PDB entry 4YT5 | X-ray diffraction, 1.90 A resolution | chains A and B

== Chain A (and B) ==
Molecule: H(2)-forming methylenetetrahydromethanopterin dehydrogenase-related protein MJ1338
Organism: Methanocaldococcus jannaschii
Notes: fragment: Rossmann-like domain; chain B of this document is another copy of the same molecule, construct and numbering; everything in this record applies to it too
Reference sequence: Q58734 (HMDY_METJA); residue numbers follow UniProt; this construct covers 1-353
Sequence (375 residues; numbered 1 to 375; the number before each row is that of its first residue):
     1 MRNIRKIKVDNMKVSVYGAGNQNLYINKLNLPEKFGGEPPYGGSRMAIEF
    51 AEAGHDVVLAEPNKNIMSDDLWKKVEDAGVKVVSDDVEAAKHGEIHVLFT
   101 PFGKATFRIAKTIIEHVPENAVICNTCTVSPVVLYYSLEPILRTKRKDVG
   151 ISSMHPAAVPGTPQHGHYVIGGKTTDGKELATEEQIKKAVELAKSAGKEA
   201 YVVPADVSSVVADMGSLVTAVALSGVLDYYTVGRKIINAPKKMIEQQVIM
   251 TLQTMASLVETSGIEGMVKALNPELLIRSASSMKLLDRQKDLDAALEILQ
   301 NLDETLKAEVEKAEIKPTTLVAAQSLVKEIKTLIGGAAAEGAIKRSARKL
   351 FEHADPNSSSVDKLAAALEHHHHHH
Unresolved in the structure: 1-9, 354-375
Modified residues: Mse1 (selenomethionine); Mse12, Mse46, Mse67, Mse154, Mse214, Mse243, Mse250, Mse255, Mse267, Mse283 (selenomethionine; parent Met)
Differences from the reference sequence: expression tag (354-375)
Small-molecule neighbours:
  - 5,10-dimethylene tetrahydromethanopterin (H4M), molecule 1: L24, Y25, L29, P101, F102, A105, R108, C127, H155, A157, A158, V159, A212, D213, Mse214, S216
  - 5,10-dimethylene tetrahydromethanopterin (H4M), molecule 2: I237, N238, A239, P240, Mse243, S279, S282, Mse283

== Interface between chain A and chain B ==
Contacting residue pairs (238):
  L24(A) - I237(B)
  L29(A) - I236(B)
  F35(A) - S282(B)
  F35(A) - L285(B)  hydrophobic
  F102(A) - P240(B)  hydrophobic
  F102(A) - Mse243(B)  hydrophobic
  F102(A) - Q246(B)
  C127(A) - Q247(B)
  S130(A) - Mse250(B)
  V132(A) - L320(B)  hydrophobic
  A157(A) - S279(B)
  A157(A) - S282(B)  hydrogen bond (backbone-side chain)
  A158(A) - S282(B)
  Q164(A) - S282(B)
  H167(A) - L275(B)
  H167(A) - R278(B)
  T175(A) - P317(B)
  T175(A) - T318(B)  hydrogen bond (side chain-backbone)
  D176(A) - P317(B)
  D176(A) - T318(B)
  D176(A) - T319(B)  hydrogen bond
  E199(A) - R278(B)  salt bridge
  Y201(A) - L275(B)  hydrophobic
  Y201(A) - R278(B)
  V203(A) - L275(B)  hydrophobic
  D206(A) - T318(B)
  V207(A) - A270(B)
  V207(A) - L271(B)  hydrophobic
  S209(A) - Mse250(B)
  V210(A) - Mse250(B)
  V210(A) - T251(B)
  V210(A) - T254(B)
  V211(A) - L271(B)
  V211(A) - L275(B)  hydrophobic
  V211(A) - L276(B)
  V211(A) - S279(B)  hydrogen bond (backbone-side chain)
  A212(A) - S279(B)  hydrogen bond (backbone-side chain)
  D213(A) - Q247(B)  hydrogen bond
  Mse214(A) - Y229(B)
  Mse214(A) - I237(B)
  Mse214(A) - A239(B)  hydrophobic
  Mse214(A) - Mse243(B)
  Mse214(A) - Q247(B)
  Mse214(A) - Mse283(B)  hydrophobic
  G215(A) - Y229(B)
  G215(A) - Q247(B)  hydrogen bond (backbone-side chain)
  G215(A) - T251(B)
  S216(A) - S279(B)  hydrogen bond
  S216(A) - A280(B)
  L217(A) - G225(B)
  L217(A) - D228(B)
  L217(A) - Y229(B)  hydrophobic
  L217(A) - Q289(B)
  V218(A) - G225(B)
  V218(A) - V226(B)  hydrophobic
  V218(A) - Y229(B)  hydrophobic
  V218(A) - T251(B)
  T219(A) - T251(B)  hydrogen bond
  T219(A) - Mse255(B)
  T219(A) - L271(B)
  T219(A) - L276(B)
  A220(A) - A280(B)  hydrophobic
  A220(A) - A295(B)
  A220(A) - L299(B)
  V221(A) - V221(B)
  V221(A) - S224(B)
  V221(A) - G225(B)
  V221(A) - D291(B)
  V221(A) - L292(B)  hydrophobic
  V221(A) - A295(B)  hydrophobic
  A222(A) - Mse255(B)
  L223(A) - Mse255(B)
  L223(A) - Mse267(B)
  L223(A) - V268(B)  hydrophobic
  L223(A) - L276(B)  hydrophobic
  L223(A) - L299(B)  hydrophobic
  S224(A) - A295(B)
  G225(A) - V218(B)
  G225(A) - V221(B)
  V226(A) - V218(B)  hydrophobic
  V226(A) - I264(B)  hydrophobic
  V226(A) - Mse267(B)  hydrophobic
  L227(A) - V268(B)  hydrophobic
  L227(A) - L302(B)  hydrophobic
  D228(A) - L217(B)
  Y229(A) - Mse214(B)
  Y229(A) - L217(B)  hydrophobic
  Y229(A) - V218(B)  hydrophobic
  Y230(A) - E265(B)  hydrogen bond
  I236(A) - K28(B)
  I236(A) - L29(B)  hydrophobic
  I237(A) - L24(B)
  I237(A) - L29(B)  hydrophobic
  I237(A) - Mse214(B)
  N238(A) - K28(B)  hydrogen bond
  P240(A) - F102(B)  hydrophobic
  K241(A) - E265(B)  salt bridge
  Mse243(A) - F102(B)  hydrophobic
  E245(A) - G263(B)
  E245(A) - I264(B)  hydrogen bond (side chain-backbone)
  Q246(A) - F102(B)
  Q246(A) - L350(B)  hydrogen bond (side chain-backbone)
  Q246(A) - F351(B)
  Q246(A) - H353(B)
  Q247(A) - C127(B)
  Q247(A) - D213(B)  hydrogen bond
  Q247(A) - Mse214(B)
  Q247(A) - G215(B)  hydrogen bond (side chain-backbone)
  I249(A) - A256(B)
  I249(A) - V259(B)  hydrophobic
  I249(A) - E260(B)
  Mse250(A) - S130(B)
  Mse250(A) - S209(B)
  Mse250(A) - V210(B)  hydrophobic
  T251(A) - V210(B)
  T251(A) - G215(B)
  T251(A) - V218(B)
  T251(A) - T219(B)  hydrogen bond
  L252(A) - L252(B)
  L252(A) - Mse255(B)  hydrophobic
  L252(A) - A256(B)  hydrophobic
  Q253(A) - Q253(B)  hydrogen bond
  Q253(A) - A256(B)
  Q253(A) - A323(B)
  T254(A) - V210(B)
  Mse255(A) - A222(B)
  Mse255(A) - L223(B)
  Mse255(A) - L252(B)  hydrophobic
  A256(A) - I249(B)
  A256(A) - L252(B)  hydrophobic
  A256(A) - Q253(B)
  S257(A) - Q324(B)  hydrogen bond
  V259(A) - I249(B)  hydrophobic
  E260(A) - I249(B)
  E260(A) - A322(B)
  E260(A) - A323(B)  hydrogen bond (side chain-backbone)
  E260(A) - Q324(B)  hydrogen bond (side chain-backbone)
  E260(A) - S325(B)  hydrogen bond (side chain-backbone)
  T261(A) - Q324(B)
  G263(A) - E245(B)
  I264(A) - Y230(B)  hydrophobic
  I264(A) - E245(B)  hydrogen bond (backbone-side chain)
  E265(A) - Y230(B)  hydrogen bond
  E265(A) - K241(B)  salt bridge
  Mse267(A) - L223(B)  hydrophobic
  Mse267(A) - V226(B)  hydrophobic
  A270(A) - V207(B)
  L271(A) - V207(B)  hydrophobic
  L271(A) - V211(B)
  L271(A) - T219(B)
  L275(A) - H167(B)
  L275(A) - Y201(B)  hydrophobic
  L275(A) - V203(B)  hydrophobic
  L276(A) - V211(B)  hydrophobic
  L276(A) - T219(B)
  L276(A) - L223(B)  hydrophobic
  R278(A) - H167(B)  hydrogen bond
  R278(A) - E199(B)  salt bridge
  S279(A) - A157(B)
  S279(A) - V211(B)  hydrogen bond (side chain-backbone)
  S279(A) - A212(B)  hydrogen bond (side chain-backbone)
  S279(A) - D213(B)
  S279(A) - S216(B)  hydrogen bond
  A280(A) - S216(B)
  A280(A) - A220(B)  hydrophobic
  S282(A) - F35(B)
  S282(A) - A157(B)  hydrogen bond (side chain-backbone)
  S282(A) - A158(B)
  Mse283(A) - Mse214(B)  hydrophobic
  Mse283(A) - L217(B)  hydrophobic
  L285(A) - F35(B)  hydrophobic
  Q289(A) - L217(B)
  K290(A) - A294(B)
  D291(A) - V221(B)
  D291(A) - A294(B)
  D291(A) - I298(B)
  L292(A) - L217(B)  hydrophobic
  L292(A) - V221(B)  hydrophobic
  A294(A) - K290(B)
  A294(A) - D291(B)
  A295(A) - A220(B)
  A295(A) - V221(B)  hydrophobic
  A295(A) - S224(B)
  E297(A) - K290(B)  salt bridge
  I298(A) - D291(B)
  L299(A) - A220(B)
  L299(A) - L223(B)  hydrophobic
  L299(A) - L227(B)  hydrophobic
  L302(A) - L227(B)  hydrophobic
  K316(A) - T175(B)
  P317(A) - T175(B)
  P317(A) - D176(B)
  T318(A) - T175(B)  hydrogen bond (backbone-side chain)
  T318(A) - D176(B)
  T318(A) - D206(B)
  T318(A) - Q324(B)
  T319(A) - D176(B)
  T319(A) - Q324(B)  hydrogen bond (backbone-side chain)
  L320(A) - V132(B)  hydrophobic
  L320(A) - I343(B)
  V321(A) - V327(B)  hydrophobic
  A322(A) - E260(B)
  A322(A) - S346(B)
  A322(A) - L350(B)  hydrophobic
  A323(A) - Q253(B)
  A323(A) - E260(B)  hydrogen bond (backbone-side chain)
  Q324(A) - S257(B)  hydrogen bond
  Q324(A) - E260(B)  hydrogen bond (backbone-side chain)
  Q324(A) - T261(B)
  Q324(A) - T318(B)
  Q324(A) - T319(B)  hydrogen bond (side chain-backbone)
  S325(A) - E260(B)  hydrogen bond (backbone-side chain)
  S325(A) - S346(B)  hydrogen bond (side chain-backbone)
  L326(A) - S346(B)
  V327(A) - T319(B)
  V327(A) - V321(B)  hydrophobic
  E329(A) - A342(B)
  E329(A) - R345(B)  salt bridge
  I330(A) - I330(B)  hydrophobic
  K331(A) - T319(B)
  L333(A) - I334(B)  hydrophobic
  L333(A) - A342(B)  hydrophobic
  I334(A) - I334(B)  hydrophobic
  A342(A) - L326(B)
  A342(A) - E329(B)
  A342(A) - L333(B)  hydrophobic
  I343(A) - T319(B)
  I343(A) - L320(B)
  R345(A) - E329(B)  salt bridge
  R345(A) - L333(B)
  S346(A) - A322(B)
  S346(A) - S325(B)  hydrogen bond (backbone-side chain)
  S346(A) - L326(B)
  K349(A) - S325(B)
  L350(A) - Q246(B)  hydrogen bond (backbone-side chain)
  L350(A) - A322(B)  hydrophobic
  F351(A) - Q246(B)
  F351(A) - Mse250(B)  hydrophobic
Interface residues without a listed pair, chain A (122 interface residues in all): K28, T128, V169, A239, K242, V248, L258, V268, K284, R288, L306, I315, A347
Interface residues without a listed pair, chain B (125 interface residues in all): K34, T128, Q164, V169, N238, K242, I244, V248, L258, K284, N301, D303, L306, I315, K316, K331, A347, K349

== In short ==
122 residues of chain A and 125 residues of chain B are in contact, with 38 hydrogen bonds and 7 salt bridges.
Among the polar pairs are E199(A)-R278(B), K241(A)-E265(B) and E297(A)-K290(B). Chain A binds 5,10-dimethylene
tetrahydromethanopterin.
Chain A and chain B are both H(2)-forming methylenetetrahydromethanopterin dehydrogenase-related protein
MJ1338 (Methanocaldococcus jannaschii); the structure, HmdII from Methanocaldococcus jannaschii with bound
methylene-tetrahydromethanopterin, was determined by X-ray diffraction, deposited together with 4YT2 and 4YT4.
